Entry 6MXG (X-ray diffraction, 2.39 A resolution); this record covers chains A and B.

Chain A (and B):
Protein: Hypoxanthine-guanine phosphoribosyltransferase
Organism: Trypanosoma brucei brucei
Notes: EC 2.4.2.8; chain B of this document is another copy of the same molecule, construct and numbering; everything in this record applies to it too
UniProtKB: Q07010 (HPRT_TRYBB); residues 1-210 here = UniProt positions 1-210
Amino-acid sequence (216 residues; each row starts with the number of its first residue; numbers below 1 keep their minus sign (His-5 is residue -5)):
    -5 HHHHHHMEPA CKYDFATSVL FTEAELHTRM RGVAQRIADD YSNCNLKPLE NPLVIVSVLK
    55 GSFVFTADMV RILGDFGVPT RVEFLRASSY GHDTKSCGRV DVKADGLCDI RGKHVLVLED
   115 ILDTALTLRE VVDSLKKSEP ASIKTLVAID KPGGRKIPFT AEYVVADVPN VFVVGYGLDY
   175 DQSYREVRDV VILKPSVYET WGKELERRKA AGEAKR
Disordered / not traced: -5 to 3, 81-103, 198-210 (chain B: -5 to 4, 81-104, 201-210)
Construct notes: expression tag (-5 to 0)
Ion coordination: Mg2+ near Asp34 (its only coordinating residue here)
Residues lining bound ligands: xanthosine-5'-monophosphate (XMP): Leu53, Glu113, Asp114, Ile115, Leu116, Asp117, Thr118, Ala119, Leu120, Thr121, Leu122, Lys145, Val165, Phe166, Val167, Leu172, Asp173
Curated features (UniProtKB/Swiss-Prot):
  - active site: Asp117 (Proton acceptor)
  - binding site (GMP): Lys54, Glu113 to Thr121, Lys145, Asp173
  - binding site (Mg(2+)): Asp173

How chain A and chain B interact:
Residue-residue contacts (51; chain A residue first):
  Glu17(A) - Arg65(B)  salt bridge
  Pro42(A) - Tyr178(B)
  Leu43(A) - Tyr174(B)
  Leu43(A) - Asp175(B)
  Leu43(A) - Ser177(B)  hydrogen bond (backbone-side chain)
  Leu43(A) - Trp195(B)  hydrophobic
  Glu44(A) - Trp195(B)
  Lys54(A) - Val76(B)  hydrogen bond (side chain-backbone)
  Lys54(A) - Glu77(B)  salt bridge
  Lys54(A) - Phe78(B)
  Phe57(A) - Phe57(B)
  Phe57(A) - Thr60(B)
  Phe57(A) - Ala61(B)
  Phe57(A) - Phe78(B)  hydrophobic
  Val58(A) - Ala61(B)  hydrophobic
  Val58(A) - Arg65(B)
  Thr60(A) - Phe57(B)
  Ala61(A) - Phe57(B)  hydrophobic
  Ala61(A) - Val58(B)  hydrophobic
  Ala61(A) - Ala61(B)  hydrophobic
  Asp62(A) - Arg65(B)  salt bridge
  Val64(A) - Glu180(B)
  Arg65(A) - Val58(B)
  Arg65(A) - Asp62(B)  salt bridge
  Arg65(A) - Glu180(B)
  Arg65(A) - Arg182(B)  hydrogen bond (backbone-side chain)
  Asp69(A) - Arg182(B)  salt bridge
  Pro73(A) - Glu180(B)
  Thr74(A) - Gln176(B)
  Thr74(A) - Glu180(B)  hydrogen bond (backbone-side chain)
  Arg75(A) - Gln176(B)
  Val76(A) - Lys54(B)  hydrogen bond (backbone-side chain)
  Val76(A) - Phe57(B)  hydrophobic
  Val76(A) - Arg179(B)
  Glu77(A) - Lys54(B)  salt bridge
  Phe78(A) - Lys54(B)
  Phe78(A) - Phe57(B)  hydrophobic
  Arg80(A) - Phe78(B)
  Tyr170(A) - Arg65(B)
  Tyr174(A) - Leu43(B)
  Gln176(A) - Arg75(B)
  Ser177(A) - Leu43(B)
  Tyr178(A) - Leu43(B)  hydrophobic
  Glu180(A) - Val64(B)
  Glu180(A) - Arg65(B)
  Glu180(A) - Thr74(B)
  Arg182(A) - Arg65(B)  hydrogen bond (side chain-backbone)
  Arg182(A) - Ile66(B)
  Arg182(A) - Asp69(B)  salt bridge
  Trp195(A) - Leu43(B)  hydrophobic
  Trp195(A) - Glu44(B)
Other interface residues (no listed pair), chain A (33 interface residues in all): Pro46, Ile66, Gly68, Arg179, Val191
Other interface residues (no listed pair), chain B (31 interface residues in all): Glu17, Pro42, Gly68, Pro73, Tyr170

In short:
33 residues of chain A face 31 of chain B across their interface, with 6 hydrogen bonds and 7 salt bridges.
Among the polar pairs are Glu17(A)-Arg65(B), Lys54(A)-Glu77(B) and Asp62(A)-Arg65(B). Chain A binds
xanthosine-5'-monophosphate.
Chain A and chain B are both Hypoxanthine-guanine phosphoribosyltransferase (Trypanosoma brucei brucei); the
structure, Crystal structure of Trypanosoma brucei hypoxanthine-guanine phosphoribosyltranferase in complex
with XMP, was determined by X-ray diffraction, deposited together with 6MXB, 6MXC and 6MXD.
